6A78 - chains L and H of the 3 polymer chains in the assembly; structure by X-ray diffraction, 2.10 A resolution.

== Chain L ==
Name: Light chain region of the anti-human Robo1 antibody B5209B scFv
Source organism: Mus musculus
Notes: antibody fragment or engineered binder
Amino-acid sequence (112 residues; each row starts with the number of its first residue; numbers below 1 keep their minus sign (Asp-2 is residue -2)):
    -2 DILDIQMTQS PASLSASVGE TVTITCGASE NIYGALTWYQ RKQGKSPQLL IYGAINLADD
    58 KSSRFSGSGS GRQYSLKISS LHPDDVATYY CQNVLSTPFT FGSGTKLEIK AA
Disordered / not traced: -2 to -1, 108-109
Disulfides: Cys23-Cys88

== Chain H ==
Name: Heavy chain and linker region of the anti-human Robo1 antibody B5209B scFv
Source organism: Mus musculus
Notes: antibody fragment or engineered binder
Amino-acid sequence (138 residues; numbered -1 to 136; the number before each row is that of its first residue; numbers below 1 keep their minus sign (Glu-1 is residue -1)):
    -1 EVQLVESGGG VVQPGGSLKL SCAASGFTFS TYDMSWVRQT PDKRLELVAT INSNGGSTYY
    59 PDSVKGRFTS SRDNAKNILY LQMSSLKSED TAMYYCAREA LLRPPYYALD YWGQGTSVTV
   119 SSAGGGGSGG GGSGGGGS
Disordered / not traced: 120-136
Disulfides: Cys20-Cys94

== How chain L and chain H interact ==
Pairs across the interface - 26 pairs, chain L then chain H:
  Ala32(L) - Tyr104(H)  hydrophobic
  Thr34(L) - Tyr105(H)
  Tyr36(L) - Ala106(H)
  Tyr36(L) - Leu107(H)  hydrogen bond (side chain-backbone)
  Tyr36(L) - Trp110(H)  hydrophobic
  Arg38(L) - Gln37(H)  hydrogen bond
  Arg38(L) - Lys41(H)
  Lys42(L) - Gln112(H)
  Ser43(L) - Tyr93(H)
  Ser43(L) - Trp110(H)
  Ser43(L) - Gly111(H)  hydrogen bond (side chain-backbone)
  Ser43(L) - Gln112(H)  hydrogen bond (backbone-side chain)
  Pro44(L) - Trp110(H)
  Leu46(L) - Leu107(H)
  Tyr49(L) - Leu100(H)  hydrophobic
  Tyr49(L) - Arg101(H)
  Gly50(L) - Tyr104(H)
  Tyr87(L) - Lys41(H)  hydrogen bond (side chain-backbone)
  Tyr87(L) - Leu43(H)  hydrophobic
  Val91(L) - Tyr105(H)
  Thr94(L) - Tyr57(H)
  Pro95(L) - Tyr57(H)
  Phe96(L) - Tyr105(H)  hydrophobic
  Phe98(L) - Leu43(H)
  Phe98(L) - Glu44(H)
  Phe98(L) - Leu45(H)
Also at the interface, not in a pair above, chain L (21 interface residues in all): Tyr30, Gly31, Asn53, Gln89, Ser100
Also at the interface, not in a pair above, chain H (20 interface residues in all): Val35, Arg42, Pro102, Asp108

== Summary ==
21 residues of chain L face 20 of chain H across their interface; the contacts include 5 hydrogen bonds. Among
the polar pairs are Tyr36(L)-Leu107(H), Arg38(L)-Gln37(H) and Ser43(L)-Gly111(H).
Chain L is Light chain region of the anti-human Robo1 antibody B5209B scFv and chain H is Heavy chain and
linker region of the anti-human Robo1 antibody B5209B scFv, both from Mus musculus; the structure, Crystal
structure of the fifth immunoglobulin domain (Ig5) of human Robo1 in complex with the scFv ..., was determined
by X-ray diffraction (same publication as 6A76, 6A77 and 6A79).
